1PLQ - chain A; structure by X-ray diffraction, 2.30 A resolution.

# Chain A
Protein: Proliferating cell nuclear antigen (pcna)
From: Saccharomyces cerevisiae
Reference sequence: P15873 (PCNA_YEAST); numbering as in UniProt (aligned over 1-258)
Amino-acid sequence (258 residues; numbered 1 to 258; the number before each row is that of its first residue):
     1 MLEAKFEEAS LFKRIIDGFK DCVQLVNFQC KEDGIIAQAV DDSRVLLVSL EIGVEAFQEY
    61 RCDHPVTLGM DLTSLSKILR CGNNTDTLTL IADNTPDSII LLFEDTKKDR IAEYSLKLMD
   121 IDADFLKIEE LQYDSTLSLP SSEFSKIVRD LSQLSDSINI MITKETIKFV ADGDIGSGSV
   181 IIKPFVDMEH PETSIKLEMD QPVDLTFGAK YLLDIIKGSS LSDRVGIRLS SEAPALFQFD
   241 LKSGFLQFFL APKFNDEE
Ion coordination: Hg2+ site 1: Met1, Cys30, Cys62; Hg2+ site 2: Gly18, Lys20, Cys22, Asp214, Lys217
Swiss-Prot annotation at these positions:
  - DNA-binding region: Arg61 to Arg80
  - cross-link (Glycyl lysine isopeptide (Lys-Gly)): Lys127 (interchain with G-Cter in SUMO), Lys164 (interchain with G-Cter in SUMO)

# Overview
Met1, Cys30 and Cys62 form the Hg2+ site 1. Gly18, Lys20, Cys22, Asp214 and Lys217 coordinate Hg2+ site 2.
Chain A is Proliferating cell nuclear antigen (pcna) (Saccharomyces cerevisiae); the structure, Crystal
structure of the eukaryotic DNA polymerase processivity factor pcna, was determined by X-ray diffraction (same
publication as 1PLR).
